5TMO - chains A and B of the 4 polymer chains in the assembly; structure by X-ray diffraction, 2.17 A resolution.

== Chain A (and B) ==
Molecule: Estrogen receptor
Source organism: Homo sapiens
Notes: fragment: ligand-binding domain; chain B of this document is another copy of the same molecule, construct and numbering; everything in this record applies to it too
UniProt: P03372 (ESR1_HUMAN), isoform P03372-3; residues 298-554 here correspond to UniProt positions 125-381 (UniProt number = residue number - 173)
Chain sequence (257 residues; row label = number of the first residue in the row):
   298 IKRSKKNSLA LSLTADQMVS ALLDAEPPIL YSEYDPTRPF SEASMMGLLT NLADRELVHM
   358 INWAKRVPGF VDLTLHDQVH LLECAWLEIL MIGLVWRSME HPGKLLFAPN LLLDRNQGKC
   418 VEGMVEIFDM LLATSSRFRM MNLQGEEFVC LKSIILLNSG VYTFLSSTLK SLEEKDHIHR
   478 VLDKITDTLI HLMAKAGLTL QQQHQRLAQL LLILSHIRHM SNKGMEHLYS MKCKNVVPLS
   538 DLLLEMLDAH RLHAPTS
Not modelled in the structure: 298-303, 462-471, 549-554 (chain B: 298-304, 462-466, 549-554)
Differences from the reference sequence: engineered mutation S537 (Tyr364 in P03372)
Small-molecule neighbours: 7M1 (phenyl 4,4''-dihydroxy-[1,1':2',1''-terphenyl]-4'-sulfonate): M343, L346, T347, A350, E353, W383, L384, L387, M388, L391, R394, F404, V418, E419, G420, M421, I424, L428, G521, H524, L525, M528, L540

== How chain A and chain B interact ==
Residue-residue contacts (55):
  A430(A) - Y459(B)
  R434(A) - Y459(B)  hydrogen bond
  R434(A) - H476(B)
  I451(A) - L509(B)  hydrophobic
  N455(A) - L509(B)
  N455(A) - S512(B)
  N455(A) - H513(B)  hydrogen bond (backbone-side chain)
  S456(A) - H513(B)
  V458(A) - H513(B)
  Y459(A) - A430(B)
  Y459(A) - R434(B)  hydrogen bond
  Y459(A) - I510(B)
  Y459(A) - H513(B)
  T460(A) - M427(B)
  H476(A) - R434(B)  hydrogen bond
  D480(A) - Q502(B)
  D480(A) - Q506(B)  hydrogen bond
  T483(A) - H501(B)
  T483(A) - A505(B)
  D484(A) - Q498(B)  hydrogen bond
  D484(A) - Q502(B)  hydrogen bond
  I487(A) - H501(B)
  L497(A) - L497(B)  hydrophobic
  Q498(A) - D484(B)
  H501(A) - T483(B)
  H501(A) - D484(B)  salt bridge
  H501(A) - I487(B)
  H501(A) - L504(B)
  Q502(A) - D480(B)
  Q502(A) - D484(B)  hydrogen bond
  L504(A) - H501(B)
  A505(A) - T483(B)
  A505(A) - L508(B)  hydrophobic
  Q506(A) - D480(B)  hydrogen bond
  L508(A) - A505(B)  hydrophobic
  L508(A) - L509(B)  hydrophobic
  L509(A) - I451(B)  hydrophobic
  L509(A) - N455(B)
  I510(A) - Y459(B)
  S512(A) - R515(B)  hydrogen bond
  H513(A) - N455(B)  hydrogen bond (side chain-backbone)
  H513(A) - S456(B)
  H513(A) - V458(B)
  H513(A) - Y459(B)
  H513(A) - R515(B)  hydrogen bond
  R515(A) - S512(B)  hydrogen bond
  R515(A) - H513(B)
  R515(A) - H516(B)
  H516(A) - R515(B)  hydrogen bond
  H516(A) - N519(B)  hydrogen bond
  N519(A) - H516(B)  hydrogen bond
  N519(A) - N519(B)  hydrogen bond
  K520(A) - Y526(B)
  E523(A) - E523(B)
  H547(A) - K520(B)  hydrogen bond (backbone-side chain)
Also at the interface, not in a pair above, chain A (35 interface residues in all): G457, L479, Q500, L511
Also at the interface, not in a pair above, chain B (35 interface residues in all): G457, L479, L511, H547

== In short ==
Chain A and chain B each contribute 35 residues to their interface, with 18 hydrogen bonds and 1 salt bridge.
Polar contacts include H501(A)-D484(B), R434(A)-Y459(B) and N455(A)-H513(B). Bound to chain A: compound 7M1.
Chain A and chain B are both Estrogen receptor (Homo sapiens); the structure, Crystal Structure of the
ER-alpha Ligand-binding Domain (Y537S) in Complex with the Arene Core OBHS derivative ..., was determined by
X-ray diffraction, deposited together with 5KR9, 5KRA, 5KRC, 5KRF, 5KRH, 5KRI and 43 further entries.
